PDB entry 4NHH | X-ray diffraction, 6.50 A resolution (low resolution: residue-level contacts below are approximate; hydrogen-bond / salt-bridge calls are withheld) | chains A and B of the 12 polymer chains in the assembly

== Chain A (and B) ==
Molecule: 2G12 IgG dimer heavy chain
Organism: Homo sapiens
Notes: chain B of this document is another copy of the same molecule, construct and numbering; everything in this record applies to it too
Amino-acid sequence (211 residues; numbered 238 to 448; the number before each row is that of its first residue):
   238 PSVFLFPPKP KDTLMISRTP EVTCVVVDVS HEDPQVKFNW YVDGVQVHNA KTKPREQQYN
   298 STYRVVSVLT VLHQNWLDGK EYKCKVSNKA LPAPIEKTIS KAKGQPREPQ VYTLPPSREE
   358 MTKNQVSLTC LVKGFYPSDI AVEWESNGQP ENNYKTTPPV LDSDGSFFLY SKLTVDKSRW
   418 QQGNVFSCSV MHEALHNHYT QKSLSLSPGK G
Unresolved in the structure: 445-448 (chain B: 444-448)
Disulfide bonds: C261-C321, C367-C425

== Interface between chain A and chain B ==
Pairs across the interface - 43 pairs, chain A then chain B:
  V348(A) - E356(B)
  Y349(A) - S354(B)
  Y349(A) - E356(B)
  Y349(A) - E357(B)
  Y349(A) - K360(B)
  T350(A) - S354(B)
  L351(A) - P352(B)
  L351(A) - S354(B)
  L351(A) - T366(B)
  P352(A) - L351(B)
  S354(A) - L351(B)
  E356(A) - Y349(B)
  E356(A) - K439(B)
  E357(A) - Y349(B)
  E357(A) - K370(B)
  S364(A) - L368(B)
  S364(A) - K370(B)
  T366(A) - L351(B)
  T366(A) - Y407(B)
  K370(A) - E357(B)
  N390(A) - S400(B)
  K392(A) - L398(B)
  K392(A) - D399(B)
  K392(A) - S400(B)
  K392(A) - F405(B)
  T394(A) - T394(B)
  T394(A) - F405(B)
  T394(A) - Y407(B)
  P395(A) - P395(B)
  P395(A) - V397(B)
  V397(A) - T394(B)
  L398(A) - K392(B)
  D399(A) - K409(B)
  S400(A) - N390(B)
  F405(A) - K392(B)
  F405(A) - K409(B)
  Y407(A) - T366(B)
  Y407(A) - Y407(B)
  Y407(A) - K409(B)
  K409(A) - L368(B)
  K409(A) - D399(B)
  K409(A) - F405(B)
  K409(A) - Y407(B)
Other interface residues (no listed pair), chain A (28 interface residues in all): Q347, P353, L368, T393, S408, K439
Other interface residues (no listed pair), chain B (27 interface residues in all): T350, P353, S364, T393, S408

== Overview ==
Chain A and chain B form an interface of 28 and 27 residues respectively.
Both chains are 2G12 IgG dimer heavy chain (Homo sapiens). Entry 4NHH (Structure of 2G12 IgG Dimer) was
determined by X-ray diffraction (same publication as 4NHG).
